Entry 6NI2 (electron microscopy, 4.00 A resolution); this record covers chains A and B of the 5 polymer chains in the assembly.

Chain A:
Molecule: Nanobody 32
Organism: Lama glama
Notes: antibody fragment or engineered binder
Sequence (124 residues; numbered 1 to 124; the number before each row is that of its first residue):
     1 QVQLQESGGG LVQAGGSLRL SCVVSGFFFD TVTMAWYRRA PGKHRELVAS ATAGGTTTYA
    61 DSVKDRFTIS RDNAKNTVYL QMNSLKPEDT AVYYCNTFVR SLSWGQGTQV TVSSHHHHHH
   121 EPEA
Not modelled in the structure: 114-124

Chain B:
Molecule: Beta-arrestin-1
Organism: Bos taurus
UniProtKB: P17870 (ARRB1_BOVIN); residue numbers follow UniProt; this construct covers 1-393
Sequence (393 residues; numbered 1 to 393; the number before each row is that of its first residue):
     1 MGDKGTRVFK KASPNGKLTV YLGKRDFVDH IDLVEPVDGV VLVDPEYLKE RRVYVTLTCA
    61 FRYGREDLDV LGLTFRKDLF VANVQSFPPA PEDKKPLTRL QERLIKKLGE HAYPFTFEIP
   121 PNLPCSVTLQ PGPEDTGKAC GVDYEVKAFC AENLEEKIHK RNSVRLVIRK VQYAPERPGP
   181 QPTAETTRQF LMSDKPLHLE ASLDKEIYYH GEPISVNVHV TNNTNKTVKK IKISVRQYAD
   241 ICLFNTAQYK CPVAMEEADD TVAPSSTFCK VYTLTPFLAN NREKRGLALD GKLKHEDTNL
   301 ASSTLLREGA NREILGIIVS YKVKVKLVVS RGGLLGDLAS SDVAVELPFT LMHPKPKEEP
   361 PHREVPEHET PVDTNLIELD TNDDDIVFED FAR
Not modelled in the structure: 1-5, 309-311, 362-393
Swiss-Prot annotation at these positions:
  - motif: Asp385 to Arg393 ([DE]-X(1,2)-F-X-X-[FL]-X-X-X-R motif)
  - binding site (1D-myo-inositol hexakisphosphate): Lys250, Met255, Lys324, Lys326
  - modified residue: Tyr47 (Phosphotyrosine)
  - mutagenesis: Lys157 (K157Q: Impairs InsP6-binding and oligomerization; when associated with Q-160 and Q-161), Lys160 (K160Q: Impairs InsP6-binding and oligomerization; when associated with Q-157 and Q-161), Arg161 (R161Q: Impairs InsP6-binding and oligomerization; when associated with Q-157 and Q-160), Lys232 (K232Q: Impairs InsP6-binding and oligomerization; when associated with Q-236, Q-250, Q-324 and Q-326), Arg236 (R236Q: Impairs InsP6-binding and oligomerization; when associated with Q-232, Q-250, Q-324 and Q-326), Lys250 (K250Q: Impairs InsP6-binding and oligomerization; when associated with Q-232, Q-236, Q-324 and Q-326), Lys324 (K324Q: Impairs InsP6-binding and oligomerization; when associated with Q-232, Q-236, Q-250 and Q-326), Lys326 (K326Q: Impairs InsP6-binding and oligomerization; when associated with Q-232, Q-236, Q-250 and Q-324), Phe391 (F391A: Abolishes interaction with AP2B1; no effect on interaction with CLTC)

Chain A / chain B interface:
Contacting residue pairs - 16 pairs, chain A then chain B:
  Thr31(A) - Tyr47(B)
  Thr33(A) - Asp44(B)  hydrogen bond
  Thr33(A) - Glu46(B)  hydrogen bond
  Met34(A) - Glu46(B)
  His44(A) - Lys107(B)
  Ser50(A) - Glu46(B)
  Ala51(A) - Glu46(B)  hydrogen bond (backbone-side chain)
  Thr52(A) - Glu46(B)  hydrogen bond (backbone-side chain)
  Thr56(A) - Glu46(B)
  Phe98(A) - Lys10(B)
  Phe98(A) - Gly16(B)
  Phe98(A) - Thr19(B)
  Val99(A) - Ser13(B)
  Val99(A) - Pro14(B)
  Val99(A) - Gly16(B)  hydrogen bond (backbone-backbone)
  Ser101(A) - Ala12(B)
Other interface residues (no listed pair), chain A (17 interface residues in all): Phe27, Ala35, Tyr37, Leu47, Thr58, Arg100
Other interface residues (no listed pair), chain B (14 interface residues in all): Asn15, Tyr21, Leu42, Leu108

Summary:
Chain A and chain B form an interface of 17 and 14 residues respectively, with 5 hydrogen bonds. Among the
polar pairs are Thr33(A)-Asp44(B), Thr33(A)-Glu46(B) and Ala51(A)-Glu46(B). Curated annotation (UniProt) lists
4 residues binding 1D-myo-inositol hexakisphosphate and 9 mutagenesis sites on chain B.
Chain A is Nanobody 32 (Lama glama) and chain B is Beta-arrestin-1 (Bos taurus); the structure, Stabilized
beta-arrestin 1-V2T subcomplex of a GPCR-G protein-beta-arrestin mega-complex, was determined by electron
microscopy.
